1J34 - chains A and C of the 3 polymer chains in the assembly; structure by X-ray diffraction, 1.55 A resolution.

[Chain A]
Molecule: coagulation factor IX-binding protein A chain
From: Trimeresurus flavoviridis
UniProt: P23806 (IXA_TRIFL); numbering as in UniProt (aligned over 1-129)
Amino-acid sequence (129 residues; each row starts with the number of its first residue):
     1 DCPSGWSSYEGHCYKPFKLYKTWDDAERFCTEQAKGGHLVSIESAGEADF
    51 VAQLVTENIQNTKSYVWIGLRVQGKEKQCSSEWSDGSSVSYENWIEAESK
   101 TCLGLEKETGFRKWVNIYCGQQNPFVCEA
Disulfides: C2-C13, C30-C127, C102-C119
Ion coordination: Ca2+: S41, E43, E47, E128; Mg2+: E98 (shared with E426(C), E430(C) of chain C)
Curated features (UniProtKB/Swiss-Prot):
  - binding site (Ca(2+)): S64

[Chain C]
Molecule: Coagulation factor IX
From: Bos taurus
Notes: EC 3.4.21.22; fragment: gla domain
UniProt: P00741 (FA9_BOVIN); residues 401-446 here correspond to UniProt positions 1-46 (UniProt number = residue number - 400)
Amino-acid sequence (46 residues; each row starts with the number of its first residue):
   401 YNSGKLEEFVRGNLERECKEEKCSFEEAREVFENTEKTTEFWKQYV
Disulfides: C418-C423
Modified positions: E407, E408, E415, E417, E420, E421, E426, E427, E430, E433, E436, E440 (gamma-carboxy-glutamic acid; CGU)
Sequence notes: modified residue (407-408, 415, 417, 420-421, 426-427, 430, 433, 436, 440)
Ion coordination: Ca2+ site 1: Y401, N402, E407, E408, E417, E427; Ca2+ site 2: Y401, E407, E417, E421; Ca2+ site 3: E408, E427, E430; Ca2+ site 4: E408, E417, E427, E430; Mg2+ site 1: E415, E420; Ca2+ site 5 near E421 (its only coordinating residue here); Mg2+ site 2: E426, E430 (shared with E98(A) of chain A); Mg2+ site 3: E436, E440

[How chain A and chain C interact]
Contacting residue pairs (25; chain A residue first):
  Y20(A) - V446(C)
  N61(A) - V446(C)
  T62(A) - K422(C)
  K63(A) - K422(C)
  K63(A) - W442(C)
  K63(A) - Y445(C)
  S64(A) - V446(C)
  Y65(A) - S424(C)
  I95(A) - R429(C)
  I95(A) - E433(C)
  A97(A) - R429(C)
  A97(A) - T435(C)
  E98(A) - E426(C)
  E98(A) - R429(C)  salt bridge
  E98(A) - E430(C)
  K100(A) - E426(C)
  E108(A) - Y401(C)
  E108(A) - K422(C)  salt bridge
  Y118(A) - T435(C)
  Q121(A) - F425(C)
  Q121(A) - W442(C)
  Q122(A) - T439(C)
  Q122(A) - W442(C)  hydrogen bond (backbone-side chain)
  Q122(A) - K443(C)
  N123(A) - W442(C)  hydrogen bond
Interface residues without a listed pair, chain A (16 interface residues in all): K107

[In short]
16 residues of chain A and 14 residues of chain C are in contact, with 2 hydrogen bonds and 2 salt bridges.
Polar pairs include E98(A)-R429(C), E108(A)-K422(C) and Q122(A)-W442(C). S41(A), E43(A), E47(A) and E128(A)
coordinate Ca2+. UniProt lists Ca2+-binding residue S64(A) on chain A.
Chain A is coagulation factor IX-binding protein A chain (Trimeresurus flavoviridis) and chain C is
Coagulation factor IX (Bos taurus); the structure, Crystal Structure of Mg(II)-and Ca(II)-bound Gla Domain of
Factor IX Complexed with Binding Protein, was determined by X-ray diffraction (same publication as 1J35).
